PDB entry 2QIU | X-ray diffraction, 2.00 A resolution | chains B and D of the 4 polymer chains in the assembly

== Chain B (and D) ==
Molecule: Insulin
From: Homo sapiens
Notes: fragment: Insulin B chain; chain D of this document is another copy of the same molecule, construct and numbering; everything in this record applies to it too
UniProtKB: P01308 (INS_HUMAN); residues 1-30 here correspond to UniProt positions 25-54 (UniProt number = residue number + 24)
Sequence (30 residues; row label = number of the first residue in the row):
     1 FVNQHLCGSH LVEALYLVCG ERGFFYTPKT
Metal / ion sites: Zn2+ near His10 (its only coordinating residue here)

== How chain B and chain D interact ==
Pairs across the interface (23; chain B residue first):
  His5(B) - Tyr16(D)  hydrogen bond (backbone-side chain)
  Gly8(B) - Tyr16(D)
  Ser9(B) - Glu13(D)
  Ser9(B) - Tyr16(D)  hydrogen bond (backbone-side chain)
  Val12(B) - Val12(D)
  Val12(B) - Glu13(D)
  Val12(B) - Phe24(D)  hydrophobic
  Tyr16(B) - Gly8(D)
  Tyr16(B) - Ser9(D)
  Tyr16(B) - Tyr26(D)  hydrophobic
  Gly20(B) - Pro28(D)
  Glu21(B) - Pro28(D)
  Glu21(B) - Lys29(D)
  Gly23(B) - Tyr26(D)
  Gly23(B) - Pro28(D)
  Phe24(B) - Phe24(D)  hydrophobic
  Phe24(B) - Phe25(D)
  Phe24(B) - Tyr26(D)  hydrogen bond (backbone-backbone)
  Phe25(B) - Phe24(D)
  Phe25(B) - Phe25(D)  hydrophobic
  Tyr26(B) - Tyr16(D)  hydrophobic
  Tyr26(B) - Gly23(D)
  Tyr26(B) - Phe24(D)  hydrogen bond (backbone-backbone)
Also at the interface, not in a pair above, chain B (14 interface residues in all): Gln4, Glu13, Pro28
Also at the interface, not in a pair above, chain D (13 interface residues in all): Glu21, Arg22

== Overview ==
Chain B and chain D form an interface of 14 and 13 residues respectively, with 4 hydrogen bonds. Polar pairs
include His5(B)-Tyr16(D), Ser9(B)-Tyr16(D) and Phe24(B)-Tyr26(D).
Chain B and chain D are both Insulin (Homo sapiens); the structure, Structure of Human Arg-Insulin, was
determined by X-ray diffraction.
